7SA2 - chains A and C of the 3 polymer chains in the assembly; structure by X-ray diffraction, 1.85 A resolution.

[Chain A]
Protein: MHC class I antigen
Organism: Homo sapiens
Reference sequence: Q861F7 (Q861F7_HUMAN); numbering as in UniProt (aligned over 1-278)
Amino-acid sequence (278 residues; numbered 1 to 278; the number before each row is that of its first residue):
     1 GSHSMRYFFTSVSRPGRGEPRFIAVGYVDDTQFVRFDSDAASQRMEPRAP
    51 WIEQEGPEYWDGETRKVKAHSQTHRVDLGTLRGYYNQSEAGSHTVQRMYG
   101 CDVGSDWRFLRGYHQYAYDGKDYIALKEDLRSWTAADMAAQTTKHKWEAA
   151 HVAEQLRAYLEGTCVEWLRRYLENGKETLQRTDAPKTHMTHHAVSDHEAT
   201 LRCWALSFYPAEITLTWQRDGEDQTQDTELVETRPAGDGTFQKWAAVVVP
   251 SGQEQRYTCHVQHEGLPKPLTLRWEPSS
Disulfide bonds: C101-C164, C203-C259
Bound ions: Cd2+: H151, E154, H191

[Chain C]
Protein: Spike protein S2' peptide VVFLHVTYV
Reference sequence: P0DTC2 (SPIKE_SARS2); residues 1-9 here correspond to UniProt positions 1060-1068 (UniProt number = residue number + 1059)
Amino-acid sequence (9 residues; each row starts with the number of its first residue):
     1 VVFLHVTYV

[How chain A and chain C interact]
Pairs across the interface (42):
  M5(A) - V1(C)
  Y7(A) - V1(C)  hydrogen bond (side chain-backbone)
  Y7(A) - V2(C)  hydrophobic
  Y59(A) - V1(C)  hydrophobic
  E63(A) - V1(C)
  E63(A) - V2(C)  hydrogen bond (side chain-backbone)
  R65(A) - L4(C)
  K66(A) - V1(C)
  K66(A) - V2(C)  hydrogen bond (side chain-backbone)
  K66(A) - F3(C)
  K66(A) - L4(C)
  V67(A) - V2(C)  hydrophobic
  H70(A) - F3(C)
  H70(A) - V6(C)
  T73(A) - V6(C)
  T73(A) - T7(C)
  T73(A) - Y8(C)
  V76(A) - Y8(C)  hydrophobic
  D77(A) - Y8(C)
  D77(A) - V9(C)  hydrogen bond (side chain-backbone)
  T80(A) - V9(C)
  L81(A) - V9(C)  hydrophobic
  Y84(A) - V9(C)  hydrogen bond (side chain-backbone)
  R97(A) - V6(C)
  Y99(A) - V2(C)
  Y99(A) - F3(C)  hydrogen bond (side chain-backbone)
  Y116(A) - V9(C)
  T143(A) - V9(C)  hydrogen bond (side chain-backbone)
  K146(A) - V9(C)  hydrogen bond (side chain-backbone)
  W147(A) - T7(C)
  W147(A) - Y8(C)  hydrogen bond (side chain-backbone)
  W147(A) - V9(C)  hydrophobic
  V152(A) - T7(C)
  Q155(A) - F3(C)
  Q155(A) - H5(C)
  L156(A) - F3(C)  hydrophobic
  Y159(A) - V1(C)  hydrogen bond (side chain-backbone)
  Y159(A) - V2(C)
  Y159(A) - F3(C)  hydrophobic
  T163(A) - V1(C)
  W167(A) - V1(C)
  Y171(A) - V1(C)  hydrogen bond (side chain-backbone)
Other interface residues (no listed pair), chain A (31 interface residues in all): F9, M45, A69, Y123

[Summary]
31 residues of chain A and 9 residues of chain C are in contact, with 11 hydrogen bonds. Polar contacts
include Y7(A)-V1(C), E63(A)-V2(C) and K66(A)-V2(C). H151(A), E154(A) and H191(A) form the Cd2+ site.
Here chain A is MHC class I antigen (Homo sapiens) and chain C is Spike protein S2' peptide VVFLHVTYV. Entry
7SA2 (SARS-CoV-2 spike-derived peptide S1060-1068 (VVFLHVTYV) presented by HLA-A*02:01) was determined by
X-ray diffraction.
